Entry 8GQB (X-ray diffraction, 2.41 A resolution); this record covers chain A.

Chain A:
Protein: Poly-gamma-glutamate synthesis protein (Capsule biosynthesis protein)
Source organism: Streptomyces sp
Reference sequence: A0A4V2TW40 (A0A4V2TW40_9ACTN); numbering as in UniProt (aligned over 1-440)
Amino-acid sequence (440 residues; each row starts with the number of its first residue):
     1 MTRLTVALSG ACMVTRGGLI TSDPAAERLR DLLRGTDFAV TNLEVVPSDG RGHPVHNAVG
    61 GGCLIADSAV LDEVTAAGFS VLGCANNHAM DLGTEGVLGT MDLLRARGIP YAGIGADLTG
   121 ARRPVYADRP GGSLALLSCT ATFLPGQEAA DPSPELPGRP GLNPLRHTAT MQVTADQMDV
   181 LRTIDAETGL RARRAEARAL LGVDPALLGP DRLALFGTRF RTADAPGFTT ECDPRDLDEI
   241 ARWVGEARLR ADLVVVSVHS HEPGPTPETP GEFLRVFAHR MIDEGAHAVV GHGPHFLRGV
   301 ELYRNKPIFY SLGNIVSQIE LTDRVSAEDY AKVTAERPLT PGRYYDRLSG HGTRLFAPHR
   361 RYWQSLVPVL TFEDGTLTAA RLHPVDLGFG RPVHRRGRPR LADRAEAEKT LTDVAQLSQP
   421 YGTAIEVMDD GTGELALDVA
Disordered / not traced: 209-210, 440
Construct notes: engineered mutation Ala-11 (Asp in A0A4V2TW40); conflict Arg-34 (His in A0A4V2TW40), Val-59 (Ala in A0A4V2TW40), Met-101 (Leu in A0A4V2TW40), His-287 (Asp in A0A4V2TW40), Ala-380 (Val in A0A4V2TW40), Ile-425 (Val in A0A4V2TW40)
Ion coordination: Ca2+: Glu-44, Asn-87
Reported in the primary citation:
  - mutagenesis - D11A, E44A, N87A, H88A, D91A: abolished catalytic activity
  - conformationally variable residues (side-chain flip): Pro-294, His-295
  - mutagenesis - H259A, H261A: decreased catalytic activity
  - mutagenesis - H295A: decreased stability
  - catalytic residues: His-88, Asp-91, His-295 (proposed by the authors, not directly observed)

In short:
Glu-44 and Asn-87 form the Ca2+ site. From the paper: catalytic residues His-88, Asp-91 and His-295; D11A,
E44A and N87A, among others, abolish catalytic activity; 8 substitutions were tested in all.
Chain A is Poly-gamma-glutamate synthesis protein (Capsule biosynthesis protein) (Streptomyces sp); the
structure, Crystal structure of lasso peptide epimerase MslH D11A mutant, was determined by X-ray diffraction
together with 8GQ9, 8GQA, 8ITG and 8ITH from the same study.
